6PE4 - chains G and P of the 16 polymer chains in the assembly; structure by electron microscopy, 3.10 A resolution.

== Chain G ==
Protein: V-type proton ATPase subunit c''
Organism: Saccharomyces cerevisiae (strain ATCC 204508 / S288c)
UniProtKB: P23968 (VATO_YEAST); residues 1-213 here = UniProt positions 1-213
Sequence (213 residues; each row starts with the number of its first residue):
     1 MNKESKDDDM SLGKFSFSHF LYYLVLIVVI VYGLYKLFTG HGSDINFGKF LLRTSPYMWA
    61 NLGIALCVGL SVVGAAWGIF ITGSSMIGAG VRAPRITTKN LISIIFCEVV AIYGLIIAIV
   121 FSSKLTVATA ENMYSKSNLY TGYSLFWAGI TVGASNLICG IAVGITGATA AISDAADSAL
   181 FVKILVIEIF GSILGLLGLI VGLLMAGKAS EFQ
Unresolved in the structure: 1-14

== Chain P ==
Protein: V-type proton ATPase subunit c
Organism: Saccharomyces cerevisiae (strain ATCC 204508 / S288c)
UniProtKB: P25515 (VATL1_YEAST); numbering as in UniProt (aligned over 1-160)
Sequence (160 residues; row label = number of the first residue in the row):
     1 MTELCPVYAP FFGAIGCASA IIFTSLGAAY GTAKSGVGIC ATCVLRPDLL FKNIVPVIMA
    61 GIIAIYGLVV SVLVCYSLGQ KQALYTGFIQ LGAGLSVGLS GLAAGFAIGI VGDAGVRGSS
   121 QQPRLFVGMI LILIFAEVLG LYGLIVALLL NSRATQDVVC
Unresolved in the structure: 1, 160

== How chain G and chain P interact ==
Residue-residue contacts - 53 pairs, chain G then chain P:
  Tyr-57(G) / Tyr-85(P)  hydrophobic
  Met-58(G) / Phe-88(P)  hydrophobic
  Asn-61(G) / Phe-88(P)
  Asn-61(G) / Ile-89(P)
  Ala-65(G) / Gly-92(P)
  Ala-65(G) / Leu-95(P)  hydrophobic
  Val-68(G) / Ser-96(P)
  Val-68(G) / Val-146(P)  hydrophobic
  Gly-69(G) / Leu-99(P)
  Val-72(G) / Ser-100(P)
  Val-72(G) / Leu-139(P)
  Val-73(G) / Leu-99(P)
  Val-73(G) / Ala-103(P)  hydrophobic
  Ala-75(G) / Leu-139(P)  hydrophobic
  Ala-76(G) / Ala-103(P)
  Ala-76(G) / Ala-107(P)
  Ala-76(G) / Leu-139(P)
  Ile-79(G) / Phe-135(P)
  Phe-80(G) / Ile-110(P)  hydrophobic
  Phe-80(G) / Val-111(P)  hydrophobic
  Ser-84(G) / Ile-110(P)
  Met-86(G) / Ile-132(P)  hydrophobic
  Ile-87(G) / Val-111(P)
  Ile-87(G) / Ala-114(P)
  Ile-87(G) / Gly-115(P)
  Ile-87(G) / Leu-125(P)
  Ile-87(G) / Ile-132(P)  hydrophobic
  Gly-90(G) / Gln-122(P)
  Gly-90(G) / Leu-125(P)
  Val-91(G) / Gln-121(P)
  Val-91(G) / Gln-122(P)  hydrogen bond (backbone-side chain)
  Val-91(G) / Leu-125(P)
  Pro-94(G) / Gln-122(P)
  Pro-94(G) / Arg-124(P)
  Thr-97(G) / Leu-125(P)
  Thr-97(G) / Gly-128(P)
  Ile-104(G) / Ile-132(P)  hydrophobic
  Ile-104(G) / Phe-135(P)  hydrophobic
  Ile-105(G) / Phe-135(P)  hydrophobic
  Glu-108(G) / Phe-135(P)
  Glu-108(G) / Val-138(P)
  Glu-108(G) / Tyr-142(P)  hydrogen bond
  Ala-111(G) / Tyr-142(P)  hydrophobic
  Ile-112(G) / Tyr-142(P)
  Leu-115(G) / Tyr-142(P)  hydrophobic
  Leu-115(G) / Val-146(P)  hydrophobic
  Ile-119(G) / Leu-149(P)  hydrophobic
  Ser-122(G) / Arg-153(P)  hydrogen bond (backbone-side chain)
  Leu-125(G) / Tyr-85(P)  hydrogen bond (backbone-side chain)
  Leu-125(G) / Leu-150(P)  hydrophobic
  Leu-125(G) / Arg-153(P)  hydrogen bond (backbone-side chain)
  Thr-126(G) / Tyr-85(P)
  Val-127(G) / Tyr-85(P)  hydrophobic
Also at the interface, not in a pair above, chain G (39 interface residues in all): Ser-55, Leu-62, Leu-66, Gly-83, Leu-101, Ala-118, Ser-123, Ala-128, Ala-130
Also at the interface, not in a pair above, chain P (37 interface residues in all): Glu-3, Leu-4, Leu-84, Ala-104, Gly-118, Met-129, Ala-136, Ile-145, Asp-157

== Summary ==
39 residues of chain G face 37 of chain P across their interface; the contacts include 5 hydrogen bonds. Polar
contacts include Val-91(G)/Gln-122(P), Glu-108(G)/Tyr-142(P) and Ser-122(G)/Arg-153(P).
Here chain G is V-type proton ATPase subunit c'' and chain P is V-type proton ATPase subunit c, both from
Saccharomyces cerevisiae (strain ATCC 204508 / S288c). Entry 6PE4 (Yeast Vo motor in complex with 1 VopQ
molecule) was determined by electron microscopy (same publication as 6PE5).
